3I9L - chains A and B; structure by X-ray diffraction, 1.75 A resolution.

Chain A (and B):
Name: ADP-ribosyl cyclase
Source organism: Aplysia californica
Notes: EC 3.2.2.5; chain B of this document is another copy of the same molecule, construct and numbering; everything in this record applies to it too
UniProtKB: P29241 (NADA_APLCA); residues 1-258 here correspond to UniProt positions 25-282 (UniProt number = residue number + 24)
Sequence (258 residues; numbered 1 to 258; the number before each row is that of its first residue):
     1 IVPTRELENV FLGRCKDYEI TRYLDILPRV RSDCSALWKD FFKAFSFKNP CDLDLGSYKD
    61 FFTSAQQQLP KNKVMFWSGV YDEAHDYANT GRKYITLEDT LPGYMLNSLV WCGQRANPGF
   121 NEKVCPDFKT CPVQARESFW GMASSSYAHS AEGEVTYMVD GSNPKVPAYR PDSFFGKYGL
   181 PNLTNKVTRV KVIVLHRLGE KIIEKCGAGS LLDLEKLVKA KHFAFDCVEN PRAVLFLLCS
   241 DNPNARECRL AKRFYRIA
Unresolved in the structure: 252-258
Construct notes: engineered mutation Gly179 (Glu203 in P29241)
Cystine bridges: Cys15-Cys34, Cys51-Cys131, Cys112-Cys125, Cys206-Cys227, Cys239-Cys248
Ligand contacts: N1-cyclic inosine 5'-diphosphoribose (N1C): Trp77, Leu97, Glu98, Phe128, Arg136, Trp140, Ser144, Phe174
Reported in the primary citation:
  - binding site for N1-cyclic inosine 5'-diphosphoribose: Glu98, Phe174
  - mutagenesis - F174G: increased catalytic activity on NAD
  - specificity-determining residues: Phe174

Interface between chain A and chain B:
Contacting residue pairs (55; chain A residue first):
  Arg5(A) with Ile20(B)
  Glu6(A) with Lys16(B), salt bridge
  Asn9(A) with Lys16(B)
  Val10(A) with Ile20(B), hydrophobic; Thr21(B)
  Gly13(A) with Gly13(B)
  Arg14(A) with Asp17(B), salt bridge; Thr21(B), hydrogen bond; Arg22(B)
  Lys16(A) with Glu6(B), salt bridge; Asn9(B)
  Asp17(A) with Arg14(B), salt bridge
  Ile20(A) with Arg5(B); Val10(B), hydrophobic
  Thr21(A) with Val10(B); Arg14(B), hydrogen bond; Leu109(B)
  Arg22(A) with Arg14(B); Tyr104(B)
  Asn89(A) with Asp86(B)
  Arg92(A) with Asp82(B), salt bridge; Asp86(B), salt bridge
  Lys93(A) with Asp241(B), salt bridge
  Tyr104(A) with Arg22(B)
  Leu109(A) with Thr21(B)
  Arg232(A) with Pro243(B), hydrogen bond (side chain-backbone); Cys248(B), hydrogen bond (side chain-backbone); Leu250(B)
  Ala233(A) with Ser240(B), hydrogen bond (backbone-side chain)
  Leu235(A) with Leu250(B), hydrophobic
  Phe236(A) with Phe236(B); Cys239(B), hydrophobic; Ser240(B); Pro243(B); Cys248(B); Leu250(B), hydrophobic
  Leu237(A) with Leu237(B), hydrophobic
  Cys239(A) with Phe236(B)
  Ser240(A) with Ala233(B), hydrogen bond (side chain-backbone); Phe236(B); Leu237(B)
  Pro243(A) with Arg232(B), hydrogen bond (backbone-side chain); Phe236(B), hydrophobic
  Asn244(A) with Arg232(B), hydrogen bond
  Cys248(A) with Phe236(B); Leu250(B)
  Arg249(A) with Leu250(B); Ala251(B), hydrogen bond (backbone-backbone)
  Leu250(A) with Leu235(B), hydrophobic; Phe236(B), hydrophobic; Arg249(B); Ala251(B)
  Ala251(A) with Arg249(B), hydrogen bond (backbone-backbone); Leu250(B); Ala251(B)
Interface residues without a listed pair, chain A (35 interface residues in all): Thr4, Glu19, Asp86, Tyr87, Asp241, Glu247
Interface residues without a listed pair, chain B (33 interface residues in all): Thr4, Glu19, Asn89, Arg92, Glu247

Overview:
The interface between chain A and chain B involves 35 residues on one side and 33 on the other; the contacts
include 10 hydrogen bonds and 7 salt bridges. Polar pairs include Glu6(A)-Lys16(B), Arg14(A)-Asp17(B) and
Arg92(A)-Asp82(B). The paper reports a binding site for N1-cyclic inosine 5'-diphosphoribose at Glu98(A) and
Phe174(A); F174G of chain A increases catalytic activity on NAD.
Both chains are ADP-ribosyl cyclase (Aplysia californica). Entry 3I9L (Crystal structure of ADP ribosyl
cyclase complexed with N1-cIDPR) was determined by X-ray diffraction, deposited together with 3I9J, 3I9K, 3I9M
and 3I9N.
